PDB entry 1QSS | X-ray diffraction, 2.30 A resolution | chains C and A of the 3 polymer chains in the assembly

# Chain C
Molecule: 14-nt DNA strand
Sequence (14 nucleotides; each row starts with the number of its first residue):
   203 ACCGCGCCGT GGTC

# Chain A
Name: DNA polymerase I
Source organism: Thermus aquaticus
Notes: EC 2.7.7.7; fragment: klenow fragment
UniProtKB: P19821 (DPO1_THEAQ); numbering as in UniProt (aligned over 293-831)
Chain sequence (539 residues; row label = number of the first residue in the row):
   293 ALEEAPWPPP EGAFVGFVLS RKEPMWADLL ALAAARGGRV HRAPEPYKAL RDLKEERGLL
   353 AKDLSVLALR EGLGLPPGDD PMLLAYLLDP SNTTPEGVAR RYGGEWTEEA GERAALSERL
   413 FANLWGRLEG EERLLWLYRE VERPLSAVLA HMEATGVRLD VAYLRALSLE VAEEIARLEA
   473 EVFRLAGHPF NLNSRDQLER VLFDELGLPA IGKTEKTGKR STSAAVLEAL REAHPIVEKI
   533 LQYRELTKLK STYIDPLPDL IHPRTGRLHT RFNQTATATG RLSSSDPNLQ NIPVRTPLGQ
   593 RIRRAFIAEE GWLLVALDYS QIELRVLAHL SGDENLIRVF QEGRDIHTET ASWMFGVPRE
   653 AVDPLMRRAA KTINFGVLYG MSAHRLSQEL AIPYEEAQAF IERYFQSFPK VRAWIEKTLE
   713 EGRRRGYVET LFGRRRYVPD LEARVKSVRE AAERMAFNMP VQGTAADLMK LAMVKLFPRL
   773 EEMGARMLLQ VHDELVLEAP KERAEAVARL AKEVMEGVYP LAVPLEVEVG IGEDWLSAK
Sequence notes: engineered mutation Glu348 (Ala in P19821)
Bound ions: Mg2+ site 1: Asp610, Tyr611, Asp785 (together with 2'-3'-dideoxyguanosine-5'-triphosphate); Mg2+ site 2: Asp610, Asp785 (together with 2'-3'-dideoxyguanosine-5'-triphosphate)
Ligand contacts: 2'-3'-dideoxyguanosine-5'-triphosphate (DG3): Arg573, Asp610, Tyr611, Ser612, Gln613, Ile614, Glu615, His639, Arg659, Arg660, Lys663, Thr664, Phe667, Tyr671, Asn750, Asp785
What the authors report for this chain:
  - binding site for 2'-3'-dideoxyguanosine-5'-triphosphate: Arg660
  - conformationally variable residues (side-chain flip): Arg587, Arg660
  - mutagenesis - R660D, R660F, R660L, R660S, R660Y: decreased catalytic activity on 2'-3'-dideoxyguanosine-5'-triphosphate

# Interface between chain C and chain A
Contacting residue pairs (41; chain C residue first):
  DA203(C) with Ser674(A), hydrogen bond to the base; Glu742(A), base contact; Arg746(A), sugar contact
  DC204(C) with Thr664(A), base contact; Phe667(A), base contact; Gly668(A), sugar contact; Tyr671(A), sugar contact; Met673(A), phosphate contact; Ser674(A), hydrogen bond to the phosphate; Arg677(A), salt bridge to the phosphate; Arg746(A), hydrogen bond to the phosphate
  DC205(C) with Arg746(A), salt bridge to the phosphate; Met747(A), phosphate contact; Asn750(A), sugar contact; Gln754(A), hydrogen bond to the base
  DG206(C) with Thr571(A), sugar contact; Arg573(A), hydrogen bond to the base; Arg728(A), salt bridge to the phosphate; Met747(A), phosphate contact; Gln754(A), hydrogen bond to the sugar
  DC207(C) with Ala568(A), sugar contact; Thr569(A), phosphate contact; Ala570(A), hydrogen bond to the phosphate; Ser575(A), phosphate contact
  DG208(C) with Lys540(A), base contact; Ala568(A), phosphate contact; Ser575(A), hydrogen bond to the phosphate; Ser576(A), sugar contact; Asn580(A), hydrogen bond to the sugar
  DC209(C) with Ser577(A), phosphate contact; Asp578(A), hydrogen bond to the phosphate
  DC210(C) with Ser543(A), phosphate contact; Thr544(A), sugar contact
  DG211(C) with Asn485(A), phosphate contact; Ser543(A), phosphate contact
  DT212(C) with Asn483(A), hydrogen bond to the phosphate; Asn485(A), hydrogen bond to the phosphate; Ser486(A), hydrogen bond to the phosphate
  DG213(C) with Ser486(A), hydrogen bond to the phosphate; Asp488(A), sugar contact; Gln489(A), hydrogen bond to the phosphate
Also at the interface, not in a pair above, chain A (35 interface residues in all): Pro548, Gly672, Ala675, His784

# Summary
11 residues of chain C and 35 residues of chain A are in contact; the contacts include 15 hydrogen bonds and 3
salt bridges. Polar contacts include DA203(C)-Ser674(A), DC205(C)-Gln754(A) and DG206(C)-Arg573(A). From the
paper: a binding site for 2'-3'-dideoxyguanosine-5'-triphosphate at Arg660(A); R660D, R660F and R660L of chain
A, among others, reduce catalytic activity on 2'-3'-dideoxyguanosine-5'-triphosphate; 5 substitutions were
tested in all.
Here chain C is a 14-nt DNA strand and chain A is DNA polymerase I (Thermus aquaticus). Entry 1QSS
(Ddgtp-trapped closed ternary complex of the large fragment of DNA polymerase I from thermus aquaticus) was
determined by X-ray diffraction, deposited together with 1QSY and 1QTM.
